PDB entry 5GT3 | X-ray diffraction, 2.91 A resolution | chains B and I of the 10 polymer chains in the assembly

# Chain B
Protein: Histone H4
Source organism: Homo sapiens
Reference sequence: P62805 (H4_HUMAN); residues 1-102 here correspond to UniProt positions 2-103 (UniProt number = residue number + 1)
Sequence (102 residues; numbered 1 to 102; the number before each row is that of its first residue):
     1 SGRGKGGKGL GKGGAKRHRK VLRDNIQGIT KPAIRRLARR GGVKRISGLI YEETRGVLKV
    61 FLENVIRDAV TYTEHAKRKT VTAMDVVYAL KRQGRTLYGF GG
Unresolved in the structure: 1-21
Swiss-Prot annotation at these positions:
  - DNA-binding region: Lys16 to Lys20
  - modified residue: Ser1 (N-acetylserine), Arg3 (Asymmetric dimethylarginine), Lys5 (N6-(2-hydroxyisobutyryl)lysine), Lys8 (N6-(2-hydroxyisobutyryl)lysine), Lys12 (N6-(2-hydroxyisobutyryl)lysine), Lys16 (N6-(2-hydroxyisobutyryl)lysine), Lys20 (N6,N6,N6-trimethyllysine), Lys31 (N6-(2-hydroxyisobutyryl)lysine), Lys44 (N6-(2-hydroxyisobutyryl)lysine), Ser47 (Phosphoserine), Tyr51 (Phosphotyrosine), Lys59 (N6-(2-hydroxyisobutyryl)lysine), Lys77 (N6-(2-hydroxyisobutyryl)lysine), Lys79 (N6-(2-hydroxyisobutyryl)lysine), Thr80 (Phosphothreonine), Tyr88 (Phosphotyrosine), Lys91 (N6-(2-hydroxyisobutyryl)lysine)
  - cross-link (Glycyl lysine isopeptide (Lys-Gly)): Lys12 (interchain with G-Cter in SUMO2), Lys20 (interchain with G-Cter in SUMO2), Lys31 (interchain with G-Cter in SUMO2), Lys59 (interchain with G-Cter in SUMO2), Lys79 (interchain with G-Cter in SUMO2), Lys91 (interchain with G-Cter in SUMO2)

# Chain I
Molecule: 146-nt DNA strand
Source organism: Homo sapiens
Sequence (146 nucleotides; row label = number of the first residue in the row):
     1 ATCAATATCC ACCTGCAGAT TCTACCAAAA GTGTATTTGG AAACTGCTCC ATCAAAAGGC
    61 ATGTTCAGCT GAATTCAGCT GAACATGCCT TTTGATGGAG CAGTTTCCAA ATACACTTTT
   121 GGTAGAATCT GCAGGTGGAT ATTGAT
Metal / ion sites: Mn2+ near DG78 (its only coordinating residue here)

# Interface between chain B and chain I
Pairs across the interface - 7 pairs, chain B then chain I:
  Thr30(B) - DA61(I)  phosphate contact
  Pro32(B) - DC60(I)  phosphate contact
  Pro32(B) - DA61(I)  phosphate contact
  Arg36(B) - DC60(I)  salt bridge to the phosphate
  Arg45(B) - DC69(I)  sugar contact
  Arg45(B) - DT70(I)  sugar contact
  Lys77(B) - DG40(I)  phosphate contact

# Overview
Chain B and chain I each contribute 5 residues to their interface, with 1 salt bridge. Its one salt-bridged
contact is Arg36(B)-DC60(I). UniProt lists a DNA-binding region on chain B.
Chain B is Histone H4 and chain I is a 146-nt DNA strand, both from Homo sapiens; the structure, Crystal
structure of nucleosome particle in the presence of human testis-specific histone variant, hTh2b, was
determined by X-ray diffraction, deposited together with 5GSU and 5GT0.
